PDB entry 7EA3 | electron microscopy, 4.31 A resolution (low resolution: residue-level contacts below are approximate; hydrogen-bond / salt-bridge calls are withheld) | chains B and D of the 24 polymer chains in the assembly

== Chain B ==
Molecule: Trafficking protein particle complex subunit 33
Organism: Saccharomyces cerevisiae (strain ATCC 204508 / S288c)
UniProtKB: Q99394 (TRS33_YEAST); residues 1-268 here = UniProt positions 1-268
Sequence (268 residues; each row starts with the number of its first residue):
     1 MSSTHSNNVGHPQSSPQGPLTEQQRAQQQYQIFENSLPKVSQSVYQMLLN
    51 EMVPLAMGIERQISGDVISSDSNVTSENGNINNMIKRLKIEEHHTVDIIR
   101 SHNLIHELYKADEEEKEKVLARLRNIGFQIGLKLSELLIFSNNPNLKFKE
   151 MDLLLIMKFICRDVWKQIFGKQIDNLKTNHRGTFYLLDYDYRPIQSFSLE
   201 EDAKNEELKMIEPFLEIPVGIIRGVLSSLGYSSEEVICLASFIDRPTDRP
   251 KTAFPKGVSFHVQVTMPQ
Disordered / not traced: 1-35, 65-84, 246-256, 264-268

== Chain D ==
Molecule: Trafficking protein particle complex subunit BET5
Organism: Saccharomyces cerevisiae (strain ATCC 204508 / S288c)
UniProtKB: Q03630 (BET5_YEAST); aligned to UniProt positions 1-154 over residues 1-154 (the alignment contains insertions or deletions, so no single offset holds)
Sequence (154 residues; each row starts with the number of its first residue):
     1 MGIYSFWIFDRHCNCIFDREWTLASNSASKQNEEDAKLLYGMIFSLRSIT
    51 QKLSKGSVKNDIRSISTGKYRVHTYCTASGLWFVLLSDFKQQSYTQVLQY
   101 IYSHIYVKYVSNNLLSPYDFAENENEMRGQGTRKITNRNFISVLESFLAP
   151 MVNQ
Disordered / not traced: 1, 153-154

== Chain B / chain D interface ==
Pairs across the interface (28; chain B residue first):
  Asn-50(B) with Leu-114(D)
  Glu-51(B) with Leu-114(D)
  Arg-87(B) with Asn-123(D)
  Arg-100(B) with Tyr-118(D); Phe-120(D); Asn-123(D)
  Ser-101(B) with Leu-114(D)
  His-102(B) with Leu-115(D); Ser-116(D); Pro-117(D)
  Ile-105(B) with Leu-114(D)
  His-106(B) with Leu-115(D)
  Gln-195(B) with Tyr-109(D)
  Ser-196(B) with Lys-108(D); Asn-112(D); Asn-113(D)
  Phe-197(B) with Asn-112(D); Asn-113(D); Leu-114(D); Leu-115(D)
  Ser-198(B) with Asn-113(D); Arg-138(D); Asn-139(D)
  Leu-199(B) with Thr-136(D); Asn-137(D); Arg-138(D)
  Glu-200(B) with Thr-136(D)
  Glu-201(B) with Thr-136(D)
Also at the interface, not in a pair above, chain B (17 interface residues in all): Met-47, Ile-211

== Overview ==
17 residues of chain B face 15 of chain D across their interface.
Chain B is Trafficking protein particle complex subunit 33 and chain D is Trafficking protein particle complex
subunit BET5, both from Saccharomyces cerevisiae (strain ATCC 204508 / S288c); the structure, Intact
Ypt32-TRAPPII (dimer), was determined by electron microscopy (same publication as 7E2C, 7E2D, 7E8S, 7E8T, 7E93
and 7E94).
